PDB entry 6GND | X-ray diffraction, 2.89 A resolution | chains A and B of the 4 polymer chains in the assembly

Chain A:
Name: Thioredoxin reductase
From: Clostridium acetobutylicum ATCC 824
UniProtKB: Q97EM8 (Q97EM8_CLOAB); numbering as in UniProt (aligned over 1-285)
Sequence (288 residues; numbered -2 to 285; the number before each row is that of its first residue; numbers below 1 keep their minus sign (Gly-2 is residue -2)):
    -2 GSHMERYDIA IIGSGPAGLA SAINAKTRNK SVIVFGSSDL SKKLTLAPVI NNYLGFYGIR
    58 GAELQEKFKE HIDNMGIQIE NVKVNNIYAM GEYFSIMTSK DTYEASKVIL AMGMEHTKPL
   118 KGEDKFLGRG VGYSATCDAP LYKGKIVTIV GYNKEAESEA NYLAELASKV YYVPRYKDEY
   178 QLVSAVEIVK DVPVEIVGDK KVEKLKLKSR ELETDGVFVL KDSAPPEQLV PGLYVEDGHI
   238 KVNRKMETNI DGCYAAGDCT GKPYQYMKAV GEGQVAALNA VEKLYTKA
Not modelled in the structure: -2 to 1, 125-127, 284-285
Construct notes: expression tag (-2 to 0); engineered mutation Ser131 (Cys in Q97EM8)
Residues lining bound ligands: FAD (flavin-adenine dinucleotide): Ile9, Gly10, Ser11, Gly12, Pro13, Ala14, Phe32, Gly33, Ser34, Asp36, Leu37, Ser38, Lys40, Leu43, Ala44, Pro45, Val46, Ile47, Asn49, Val79, Lys80, Val81, Ala108, Met109, Gly110, Leu226, Gly254, Asp255, Tyr261, Gln262, Tyr263, Ala266
Reported in the primary citation:
  - conformationally variable residues (domain motion): Gly110 to Glu112, Pro222 to Pro223
  - specificity-determining residues: Pro137 to Tyr139, Pro260 to Tyr263 (by similarity / conservation)

Chain B:
Name: Thioredoxin
From: Clostridium acetobutylicum ATCC 824
UniProtKB: Q97EM7 (Q97EM7_CLOAB); residue numbers follow UniProt; this construct covers 1-105
Sequence (108 residues; numbered -2 to 105; the number before each row is that of its first residue; numbers below 1 keep their minus sign (Gly-2 is residue -2)):
    -2 GSHMVKEINE SIFDEEIKTS GEPVIVDFWA PWCGPSKMLG PIIDELSEDL DGKAKFTKVN
    58 VDENPGIASK FGIASIPTVM IFKDGNPVET LVGFRPKQSI TASIEKHM
Not modelled in the structure: -2 to 6, 18, 79-83
Construct notes: expression tag (-2 to 0); engineered mutation Ser33 (Cys in Q97EM7)

How chain A and chain B interact:
Pairs across the interface (28):
  Tyr85(A) - Pro32(B)
  Tyr85(A) - Phe91(B)  hydrophobic
  Ala86(A) - Phe91(B)
  Ala86(A) - Pro93(B)
  Met87(A) - Met35(B)  hydrophobic
  Met87(A) - Ile39(B)
  Met94(A) - Met35(B)  hydrophobic
  Phe123(A) - Ala71(B)
  Leu124(A) - Ala71(B)
  Thr133(A) - Trp29(B)
  Cys134(A) - Trp29(B)  hydrogen bond (backbone-side chain)
  Cys134(A) - Cys30(B)  disulfide
  Cys134(A) - Gly31(B)
  Cys134(A) - Pro32(B)
  Cys134(A) - Ile73(B)
  Asp135(A) - Ala71(B)
  Asp135(A) - Ser72(B)
  Asp135(A) - Ile73(B)  hydrogen bond (side chain-backbone)
  Pro137(A) - Trp29(B)  hydrophobic
  Leu138(A) - Ile70(B)
  Leu138(A) - Ala71(B)
  Leu138(A) - Ser72(B)
  Tyr139(A) - Ala71(B)
  Pro228(A) - Phe91(B)
  Pro228(A) - Pro93(B)
  Gly229(A) - Pro93(B)
  Asn246(A) - Gln95(B)
  Asp248(A) - Gln95(B)
Interface residues without a listed pair, chain B (14 interface residues in all): Pro74
Inter-chain disulfides: Cys134(A)-Cys30(B)
From the paper, about this interface:
  - specific contacts: Asp135(A)-Ile73(B) (hydrogen bond)
  - interface residues, chain A: Asn83(A), Lys122(A), Cys134(A)
  - interface residues, chain B: Trp29(B), Ile70(B), Phe91(B)

In short:
The interface between chain A and chain B involves 16 residues on one side and 14 on the other; the contacts
include 1 disulfide bond and 2 hydrogen bonds. Polar contacts include Cys134(A)-Trp29(B) and
Asp135(A)-Ile73(B). The authors report a hydrogen bond between Asp135(A) and Ile73(B). The paper reports
interface residues Asn83(A), Lys122(A) and Trp29(B) among others; specificity determinants Pro137(A) and
Pro260(A).
Here chain A is Thioredoxin reductase and chain B is Thioredoxin, both from Clostridium acetobutylicum ATCC
824. Entry 6GND (Crystal structure of the complex of a Ferredoxin-Flavin Thioredoxin Reductase and a
Thioredoxin from Clostridium acetobutylicum ...) was determined by X-ray diffraction (same publication as
6GN9, 6GNA, 6GNB and 6GNC).
